Entry 9DLE (electron microscopy, 3.40 A resolution); this record covers chains C and B of the 3 polymer chains in the assembly.

[Chain C (and B)]
Molecule: Nuclear distribution protein PAC1
From: Saccharomyces cerevisiae
Notes: chain B of this document is another copy of the same molecule, construct and numbering; everything in this record applies to it too
UniProt: P39946 (LIS1_YEAST); residues 1-494 here = UniProt positions 1-494
Amino-acid sequence (495 residues; row label = number of the first residue in the row; numbering starts at 0):
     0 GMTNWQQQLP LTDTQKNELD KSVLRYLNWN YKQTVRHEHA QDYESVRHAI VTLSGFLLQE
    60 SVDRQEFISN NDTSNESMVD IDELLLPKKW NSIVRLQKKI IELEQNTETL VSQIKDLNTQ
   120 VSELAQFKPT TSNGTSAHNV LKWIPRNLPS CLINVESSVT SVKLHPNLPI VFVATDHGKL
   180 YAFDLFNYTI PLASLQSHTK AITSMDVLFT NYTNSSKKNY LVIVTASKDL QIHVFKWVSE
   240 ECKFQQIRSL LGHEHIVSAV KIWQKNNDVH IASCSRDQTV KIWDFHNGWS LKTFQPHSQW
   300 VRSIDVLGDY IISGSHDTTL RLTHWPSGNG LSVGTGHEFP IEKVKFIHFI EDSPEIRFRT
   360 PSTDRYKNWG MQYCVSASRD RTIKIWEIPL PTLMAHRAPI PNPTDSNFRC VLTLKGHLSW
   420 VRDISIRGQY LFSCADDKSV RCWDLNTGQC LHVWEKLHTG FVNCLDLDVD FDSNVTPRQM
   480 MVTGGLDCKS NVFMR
Unresolved in the structure: 0-138, 213-216 (chain B: 0-138, 212-215, 351-354, 390-404)
Construct notes: expression tag (0)
What the authors report for this chain:
  - mutagenesis - R275A/R301A/R378A/W419A/K437A: abolished catalytic activity with Dynein heavy chain, cytoplasmic
  - mutagenesis - R275A/R301A/R378A/W419A/K437A: abolished binding to Dynein heavy chain, cytoplasmic (citing earlier work)

[Chain C / chain B interface]
Residue-residue contacts - 12 pairs, chain C then chain B:
  Asn-153(C) with Asn-166(B)
  Glu-155(C) with Leu-167(B); Ser-238(B), hydrogen bond (backbone-side chain)
  Ser-156(C) with Ser-238(B), hydrogen bond (side chain-backbone); Glu-239(B)
  His-176(C) with Ser-238(B); Glu-239(B), hydrogen bond (side chain-backbone); Glu-240(B)
  Asn-186(C) with Gln-478(B)
  Thr-188(C) with Arg-477(B)
  Ile-189(C) with Met-479(B), hydrophobic
  Pro-190(C) with Phe-185(B)
Other interface residues (no listed pair), chain C (10 interface residues in all): Val-154, Ser-193
Other interface residues (no listed pair), chain B (12 interface residues in all): Pro-168, Cys-241, Arg-494

[In short]
10 residues of chain C face 12 of chain B across their interface, with 3 hydrogen bonds. Polar pairs include
Glu-155(C)/Ser-238(B), Ser-156(C)/Ser-238(B) and His-176(C)/Glu-239(B). The paper reports that
R275A/R301A/R378A/W419A/K437A of chain C abolish catalytic activity with Dynein heavy chain, cytoplasmic;
R275A/R301A/R378A/W419A/K437A of chain C abolish binding to Dynein heavy chain, cytoplasmic.
Both chains are Nuclear distribution protein PAC1 (Saccharomyces cerevisiae). Entry 9DLE (CryoEM structures of
yeast cytoplasmic dynein in the presence of ATP and Lis1) was determined by electron microscopy, deposited
together with 9DJ7, 9DJU, 9DJZ, 9DK0, 9DKH, 9DKM and 6 further entries.
